PDB entry 3EXV | X-ray diffraction, 1.45 A resolution | chain A

Chain A:
Name: Fiber protein
Organism: Human adenovirus B
Reference sequence: P35774 (FIBP_ADE1P); residues 117-325 here = UniProt positions 117-325
Sequence (213 residues; each row starts with the number of its first residue):
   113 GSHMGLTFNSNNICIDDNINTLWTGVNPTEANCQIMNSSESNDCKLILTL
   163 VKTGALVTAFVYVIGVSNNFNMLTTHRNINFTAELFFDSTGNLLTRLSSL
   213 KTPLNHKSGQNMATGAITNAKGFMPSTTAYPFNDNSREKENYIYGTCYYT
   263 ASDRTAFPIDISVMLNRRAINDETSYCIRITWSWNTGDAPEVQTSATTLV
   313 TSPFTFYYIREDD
Disordered / not traced: 113-128
Construct notes: expression tag (113-116)
What the authors report for this chain:
  - conformationally variable residues (side-chain flip): Arg280, Asp284
  - contacts within the chain: Asn247-Arg279 (hydrogen bond), Glu250-Arg279 (hydrogen bond), Arg280-Arg291 (pi stacking)
  - mutagenesis - R279Q: decreased binding to CD46
  - specificity-determining residues: Arg279

In short:
The paper reports that R279Q reduces binding to CD46; the specificity determinant Arg279.
Chain A is Fiber protein (Human adenovirus B); the structure, Crystal structure of the human Adenovirus type
11 fiber knob, was determined by X-ray diffraction together with 3EXW and 3F0Y from the same study.
